Entry 8ZXN (electron microscopy, 3.06 A resolution); this record covers chain A.

[Chain A]
Molecule: Solute carrier family 2, facilitated glucose transporter member 9
Organism: Homo sapiens
Reference sequence: Q9NRM0 (GTR9_HUMAN); residue numbers follow UniProt; this construct covers 1-540
Sequence (548 residues; numbered 1 to 548; the number before each row is that of its first residue):
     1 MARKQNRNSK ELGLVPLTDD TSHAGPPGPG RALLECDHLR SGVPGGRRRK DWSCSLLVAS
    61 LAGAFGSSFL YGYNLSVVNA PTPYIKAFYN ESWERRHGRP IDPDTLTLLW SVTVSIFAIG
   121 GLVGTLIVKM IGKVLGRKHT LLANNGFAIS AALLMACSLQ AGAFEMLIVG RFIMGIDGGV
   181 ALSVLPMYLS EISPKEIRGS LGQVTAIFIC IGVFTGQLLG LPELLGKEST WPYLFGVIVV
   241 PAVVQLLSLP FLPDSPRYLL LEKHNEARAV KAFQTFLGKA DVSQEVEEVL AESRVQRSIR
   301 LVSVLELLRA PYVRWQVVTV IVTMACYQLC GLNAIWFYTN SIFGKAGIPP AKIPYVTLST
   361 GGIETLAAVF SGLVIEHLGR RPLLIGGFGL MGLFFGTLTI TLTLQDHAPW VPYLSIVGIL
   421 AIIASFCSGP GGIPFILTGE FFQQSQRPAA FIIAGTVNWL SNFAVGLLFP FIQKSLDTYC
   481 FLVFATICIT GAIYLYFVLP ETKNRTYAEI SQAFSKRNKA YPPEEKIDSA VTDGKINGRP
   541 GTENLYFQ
Unresolved in the structure: 1-51, 523-548
Sequence notes: expression tag (541-548)
Covalent attachments: N-acetylglucosamine (NAG) linked to Asn90

[Overview]
N-acetylglucosamine is covalently linked to Asn90.
Chain A is Solute carrier family 2, facilitated glucose transporter member 9 (Homo sapiens); the structure,
Cryo-EM structure of human GLUT9 apo state, was determined by electron microscopy, deposited together with
8ZXM.
